8FEF - chains F and J of the 10 polymer chains in the assembly; structure by electron microscopy, 2.71 A resolution.

[Chain F]
Molecule: Mce-family protein mce1f
Source organism: Mycolicibacterium smegmatis MC2 155
UniProt: A0QNR7 (A0QNR7_MYCS2); numbering as in UniProt (aligned over 1-518)
Chain sequence (518 residues; each row starts with the number of its first residue):
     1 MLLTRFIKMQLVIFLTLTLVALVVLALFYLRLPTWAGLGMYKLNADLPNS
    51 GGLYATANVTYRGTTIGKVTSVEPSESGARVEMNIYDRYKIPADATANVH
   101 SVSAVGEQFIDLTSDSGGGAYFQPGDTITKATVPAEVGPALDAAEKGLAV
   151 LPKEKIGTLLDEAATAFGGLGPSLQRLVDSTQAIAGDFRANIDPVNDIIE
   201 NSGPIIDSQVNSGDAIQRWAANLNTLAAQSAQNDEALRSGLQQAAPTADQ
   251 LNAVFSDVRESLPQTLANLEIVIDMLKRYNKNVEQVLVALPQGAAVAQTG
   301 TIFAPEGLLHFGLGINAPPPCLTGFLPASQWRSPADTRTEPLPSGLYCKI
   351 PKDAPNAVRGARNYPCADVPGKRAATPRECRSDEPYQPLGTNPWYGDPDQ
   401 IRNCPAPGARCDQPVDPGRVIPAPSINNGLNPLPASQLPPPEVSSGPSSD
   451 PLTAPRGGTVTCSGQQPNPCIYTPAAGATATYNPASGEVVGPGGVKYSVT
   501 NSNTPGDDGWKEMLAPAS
Not modelled in the structure: 400-518
Cystine bridges: Cys-321/Cys-348, Cys-366/Cys-380

[Chain J]
Molecule: ABC-transporter integral membrane protein
Source organism: Mycolicibacterium smegmatis MC2 155
UniProt: A0QNR1 (A0QNR1_MYCS2); residue numbers follow UniProt; this construct covers 1-289
Chain sequence (289 residues; each row starts with the number of its first residue):
     1 MSTVQVLRSRFPRAFSRSSEIAATPARFLDSMGHVAWFVVQAIVHVPHAF
    51 RHYRRESLRLVAEIGMGTGAMAVIGGTVAIIGFVTLSAGSLIAIQGFASL
   101 GNIGVEAFTGFFAALANIRVVAPVVTGQALAATVGAGATAELGAMRISEE
   151 VDALEVMGIKSISYLVSTRIMAGAIVIIPLYAMAILLSFMSAQLVTTIFY
   201 SQSVGTYEHYFHTFLRVDDVMWSFLEVIIMSVIVMLNHCYFGYFASGGAV
   251 GVGEAVGRSMRTSLIAIVLVVLLASLALYGTDPNFNLTV
Not modelled in the structure: 1-26

[Chain F / chain J interface]
Contacting residue pairs - 50 pairs, chain F then chain J:
  Met-1(F) with Arg-55(J), hydrogen bond (backbone-side chain)
  Leu-2(F) with Arg-55(J); Arg-59(J)
  Leu-3(F) with Arg-55(J)
  Ile-7(F) with Arg-59(J); Ala-62(J), hydrophobic
  Gln-10(F) with Ala-62(J); Met-66(J)
  Leu-11(F) with Leu-58(J); Val-61(J), hydrophobic; Ala-62(J)
  Phe-14(F) with Val-176(J), hydrophobic; Pro-179(J), hydrophobic
  Leu-17(F) with Val-78(J), hydrophobic; Met-183(J), hydrophobic
  Thr-18(F) with Pro-179(J); Met-183(J)
  Ala-21(F) with Met-183(J), hydrophobic
  Leu-22(F) with Ala-182(J), hydrophobic
  Val-24(F) with Leu-186(J), hydrophobic
  Leu-25(F) with Ala-182(J); Ile-185(J), hydrophobic
  Phe-28(F) with His-212(J)
  Tyr-29(F) with Leu-186(J), hydrophobic; Phe-189(J), hydrophobic; Met-190(J); Phe-211(J); His-212(J), hydrogen bond (backbone-side chain)
  Leu-30(F) with Val-217(J); Val-220(J), hydrophobic
  Arg-31(F) with His-212(J), hydrogen bond
  Leu-32(F) with Val-217(J), hydrophobic
  Trp-35(F) with Val-217(J), hydrophobic
  Gly-51(F) with Val-289(J)
  Gly-52(F) with Val-289(J)
  Tyr-54(F) with Asn-286(J); Leu-287(J)
  Ala-55(F) with Arg-216(J)
  Thr-56(F) with Arg-216(J), hydrogen bond
  Asn-58(F) with His-209(J); Thr-213(J)
  Lys-68(F) with His-212(J)
  Val-105(F) with Leu-287(J), hydrophobic
  Gly-106(F) with Leu-287(J)
  Glu-107(F) with His-209(J), salt bridge; Tyr-210(J), hydrogen bond; Phe-214(J); Leu-287(J), hydrogen bond (backbone-backbone)
  Gln-108(F) with Leu-287(J); Val-289(J)
Interface residues without a listed pair, chain F (31 interface residues in all): Ile-13
Interface residues without a listed pair, chain J (35 interface residues in all): Glu-63, Gly-65, Gly-67, Phe-108, Gln-193, Leu-215, Phe-224, Thr-288

[In short]
The interface between chain F and chain J involves 31 residues on one side and 35 on the other, with 6
hydrogen bonds and 1 salt bridge. Among the polar pairs are Glu-107(F)/His-209(J), Met-1(F)/Arg-55(J) and
Tyr-29(F)/His-212(J).
Here chain F is Mce-family protein mce1f and chain J is ABC-transporter integral membrane protein, both from
Mycolicibacterium smegmatis MC2 155. Entry 8FEF (Structure of Mce1 transporter from Mycobacterium smegmatis
(Map0)) was determined by electron microscopy together with 8FED and 8FEE from the same study.
